Entry 1OS2 (X-ray diffraction, 2.15 A resolution); this record covers chain A.

Chain A:
Protein: Macrophage metalloelastase
Organism: Homo sapiens
Notes: EC 3.4.24.65
UniProtKB: P39900 (MMP12_HUMAN); residue numbers follow UniProt; this construct covers 106-268
Chain sequence (165 residues; numbered 104 to 268; the number before each row is that of its first residue):
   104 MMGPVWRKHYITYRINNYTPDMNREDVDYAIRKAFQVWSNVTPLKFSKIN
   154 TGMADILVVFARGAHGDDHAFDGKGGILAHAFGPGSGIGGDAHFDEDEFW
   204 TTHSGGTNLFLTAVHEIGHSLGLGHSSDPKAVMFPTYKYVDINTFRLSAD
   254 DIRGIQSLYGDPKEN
Construct notes: cloning artifact (104-105); engineered mutation D171 (Phe in P39900)
Ion coordination: Ca2+ site 1: D124, E199, E201; Ca2+ site 2: D158, G190, G192, D194; Zn2+ site 1: H168, D170, H183, H196; Ca2+ site 3: D175, G176, G178, I180, D198, E201; Zn2+ site 2: H218, H222, H228 (together with acetohydroxamic acid)
Residues lining bound ligands: acetohydroxamic acid (HAE): A182, H183, H218, E219, H222, H228
UniProt features mapped onto this chain:
  - active site: E219
  - binding site (Ca(2+)): D124, D158, D175, G176, G178, I180, G190, G192, D194, D198, E199, E201
  - binding site (Zn(2+)): H168, D170, H183, H196, H218, H222, H228

Overview:
Bound to chain A: acetohydroxamic acid. The Ca2+ site 1 is built by D124, E199 and E201. D158, G190, G192 and
D194 form the Ca2+ site 2. UniProt lists active-site residue E219, 12 Ca2+-binding residues and 7 Zn2+-binding
residues.
Chain A is Macrophage metalloelastase (Homo sapiens); the structure, Ternary enzyme-product-inhibitor
complexes of human MMP12, was determined by X-ray diffraction together with 1OS9 from the same study.
